7KSX - chains A and P of the 4 polymer chains in the assembly; structure by X-ray diffraction, 1.57 A resolution.

Chain A:
Molecule: DNA-directed DNA/RNA polymerase mu
From: Homo sapiens
Notes: EC 2.7.7.7
UniProt: Q9NP87 (DPOLM_HUMAN); residue numbers follow UniProt; this construct covers 132-397, 410-494
Amino-acid sequence (356 residues; numbered 127 to 494; 12 numbers in that range are skipped by the numbering (no residue carries them; nothing is unmodelled there); the number before each row is that of its first residue):
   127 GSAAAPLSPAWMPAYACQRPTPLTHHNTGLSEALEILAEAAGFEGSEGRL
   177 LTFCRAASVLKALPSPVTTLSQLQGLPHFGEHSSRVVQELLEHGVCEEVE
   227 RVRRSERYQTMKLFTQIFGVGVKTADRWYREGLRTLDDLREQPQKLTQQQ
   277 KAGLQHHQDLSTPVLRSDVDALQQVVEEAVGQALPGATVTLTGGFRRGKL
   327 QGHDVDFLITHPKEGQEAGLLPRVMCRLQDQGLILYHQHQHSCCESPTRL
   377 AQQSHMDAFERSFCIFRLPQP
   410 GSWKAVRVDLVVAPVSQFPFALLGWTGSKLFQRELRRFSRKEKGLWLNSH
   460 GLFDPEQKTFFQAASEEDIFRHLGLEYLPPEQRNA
Not modelled in the structure: 127-137, 365-384
Covalently attached groups: 2,3-dihydroxy-1,4-dithiobutane (DTT) linked to Cys180
Construct notes: expression tag (127-131); engineered mutation Gly410 (Pro in Q9NP87)
Bound ions: Na+ site 1: Thr241, Ile243, Val246 (shared with DT3(P) of chain P); Na+ site 2: Asp330, Asp332, Asp418 (shared with DA4(P), DG5(P) of chain P); Mg2+: Asp330, Asp332 (together with pyrophosphate) (shared with DG5(P) of chain P)
Ligand contacts: pyrophosphate (PPV): Gly319, Gly320, Arg323, Lys325, Asp330, Asp332
UniProt features mapped onto this chain:
  - region: Arg323 to Asp332 (Involved in ssDNA binding)
  - binding site (Mg(2+)): Asp330, Asp332, Asp418
  - site: Gly433 (Responsible for the low discrimination between dNTP and rNTP)
What the authors report for this chain:
  - conformationally variable residues (side-chain flip): Asp330
  - mutagenesis - K438D: unchanged catalytic activity on presence of Mn2+
  - mutagenesis - R445A: increased catalytic activity on dGTP misinsertion
  - mutagenesis - K438D: decreased catalytic activity on Mg2+-dependent dGTP:At
  - mutagenesis - K438D (23-fold): decreased catalytic activity on :Ct insertion

Chain P:
Molecule: 5-nt DNA strand
Sequence (5 nucleotides; row label = number of the first residue in the row):
     1 CGTAG
Bound ions: Na+ site 1: DT3 (shared with Thr241(A), Ile243(A), Val246(A) of chain A); Na+ site 2: DA4, DG5 (shared with Asp330(A), Asp332(A), Asp418(A) of chain A); Mg2+: DG5 (together with pyrophosphate) (shared with Asp330(A), Asp332(A) of chain A)

Interface between chain A and chain P:
Pairs across the interface (29; chain A residue first):
  Ile243(A) - DT3(P)  phosphate contact
  Phe244(A) - DT3(P)  sugar contact
  Gly245(A) - DG2(P)  phosphate contact
  Gly245(A) - DT3(P)  hydrogen bond to the phosphate
  Val246(A) - DG2(P)  hydrogen bond to the phosphate
  Val246(A) - DT3(P)  hydrogen bond to the phosphate
  Gly247(A) - DG2(P)  hydrogen bond to the phosphate
  Gly247(A) - DT3(P)  phosphate contact
  Lys249(A) - DC1(P)  phosphate contact
  Lys249(A) - DG2(P)  phosphate contact
  Thr250(A) - DC1(P)  hydrogen bond to the phosphate
  Thr250(A) - DG2(P)  hydrogen bond to the phosphate
  Gln275(A) - DG2(P)  sugar contact
  Arg323(A) - DG5(P)  hydrogen bond to the phosphate
  Asp330(A) - DG5(P)  phosphate contact
  Asp332(A) - DA4(P)  phosphate contact
  Asp332(A) - DG5(P)  phosphate contact
  Phe389(A) - DT3(P)  sugar contact
  Phe389(A) - DA4(P)  sugar contact
  Arg416(A) - DT3(P)  phosphate contact
  Arg416(A) - DA4(P)  salt bridge to the phosphate
  Asp418(A) - DA4(P)  sugar contact
  Gly433(A) - DG5(P)  sugar contact
  Trp434(A) - DA4(P)  sugar contact
  Trp434(A) - DG5(P)  sugar contact
  Thr435(A) - DG5(P)  phosphate contact
  Gly436(A) - DG5(P)  hydrogen bond to the phosphate
  Lys438(A) - DG5(P)  base contact
  Arg445(A) - DG5(P)  base contact
Interface residues without a listed pair, chain A (25 interface residues in all): Val248, Gly319, Arg387, Ser437, Gln441

In short:
25 residues of chain A face 5 of chain P across their interface; the contacts include 8 hydrogen bonds and 1
salt bridge. Among the polar pairs are Gly245(A)-DT3(P), Val246(A)-DG2(P) and Val246(A)-DT3(P). Chain A binds
pyrophosphate. From the paper: R445A of chain A increases catalytic activity on dGTP misinsertion;
conformational variability at Asp330(A).
Chain A is DNA-directed DNA/RNA polymerase mu (Homo sapiens) and chain P is a 5-nt DNA strand; the structure,
DNA Polymerase Mu, dGTP:Ct Product State Ternary Complex, 10 mM Mg2+ (30min), was determined by X-ray
diffraction together with 7KSS, 7KST, 7KSU, 7KSV, 7KSW, 7KSY and 25 further entries from the same study.
